5V8O - chains A and B; structure by X-ray diffraction, 3.10 A resolution.

Chain A (and B):
Molecule: Cyclic GMP-AMP synthase
From: Homo sapiens
Notes: EC 2.7.7.86; chain B of this document is another copy of the same molecule, construct and numbering; everything in this record applies to it too
UniProt: Q8N884 (CGAS_HUMAN); numbering as in UniProt (aligned over 161-522)
Sequence (362 residues; numbered 161 to 522; the number before each row is that of its first residue):
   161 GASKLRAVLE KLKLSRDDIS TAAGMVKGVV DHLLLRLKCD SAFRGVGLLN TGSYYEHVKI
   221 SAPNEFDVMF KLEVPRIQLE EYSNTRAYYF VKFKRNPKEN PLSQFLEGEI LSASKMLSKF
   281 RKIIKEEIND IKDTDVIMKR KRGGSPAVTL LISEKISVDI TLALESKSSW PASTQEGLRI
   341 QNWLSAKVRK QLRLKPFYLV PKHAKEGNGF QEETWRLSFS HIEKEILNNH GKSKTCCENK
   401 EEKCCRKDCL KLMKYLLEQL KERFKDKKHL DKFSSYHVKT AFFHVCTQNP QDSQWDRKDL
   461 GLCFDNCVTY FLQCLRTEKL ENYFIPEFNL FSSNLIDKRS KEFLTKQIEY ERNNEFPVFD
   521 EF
Not modelled in the structure: 214-216, 303-306, 366-369 (chain B: 214-218, 364-370, 522)
Ion coordination: Zn2+: His-390, Cys-396, Cys-397, Cys-404
Small-molecule neighbours: 8ZM (5-phenyltetrazolo[1,5-a]pyrimidin-7-ol): Ala-247, Arg-376, Leu-377, Ser-378, Ser-434, Tyr-436, Asn-482, Ile-485, Phe-488, Leu-490
UniProt features mapped onto this chain:
  - region: Lys-384 to Lys-407 (DNA-binding)
  - motif: Leu-169 to Leu-174 (Nuclear export signal), Asp-295 to Ser-305 (Nuclear localization signal), Lys-299 to Arg-302 (KRKR-loop), Lys-427 to His-429 (KKH-loop)
  - binding site (GTP): Thr-211, Asp-319, Arg-376 to Glu-383
  - binding site (ATP): Ser-213, Glu-225 to Asp-227, Ser-380 to Glu-383, Lys-414, Ser-435 to Lys-439
  - binding site (Mg(2+)): Glu-225, Asp-227, Asp-319
  - binding site (2',3'-cGAMP): Asp-227, Asp-319, Lys-362, Arg-376
  - binding site (Zn(2+)): His-390, Cys-396, Cys-397, Cys-404
  - site: Lys-187 (Important for preferential detection of curved long DNA), Leu-195 (Important for preferential detection of curved long DNA), Arg-255 (Arginine-anchor), Asp-319, Ile-320 (Cleavage)
  - modified residue: Asp-191 (PolyADP-ribosyl aspartic acid), Asn-210 (Microbial infection: Deamidated asparagine), Ser-213 (Phosphoserine), Tyr-215 (Phosphotyrosine), Glu-286 (5-glutamyl polyglutamate), Ser-305 (Phosphoserine), Glu-314 (5-glutamyl glutamate), Lys-384 (N6-acetyllysine), Asn-389 (Microbial infection: Deamidated asparagine), Lys-392 (N6-acetyllysine), Lys-394 (N6-acetyllysine), Lys-414 (N6-acetyllysine), Ser-434 (Phosphoserine), Ser-435 (Phosphoserine), Gln-451 (Microbial infection: Deamidated glutamine), Gln-454 (Microbial infection: Deamidated glutamine), Lys-506 (N6-methyllysine)
  - lipidation (S-palmitoyl cysteine): Cys-404, Cys-405, Cys-474
  - cross-link (Glycyl lysine isopeptide (Lys-Gly)): Lys-173 (interchain with G-Cter in ubiquitin), Lys-231 (interchain with G-Cter in SUMO), Lys-285 (interchain with G-Cter in ubiquitin), Lys-347 (interchain with G-Cter in SUMO), Lys-384 (interchain with G-Cter in SUMO), Lys-394 (interchain with G-Cter in SUMO), Lys-411 (interchain with G-Cter in ubiquitin), Lys-414 (interchain with G-Cter in ubiquitin), Lys-427 (interchain with G-Cter in ubiquitin), Lys-428 (interchain with G-Cter in ubiquitin), Lys-479 (interchain with G-Cter in SUMO)
  - natural variant: Gly-303 (G303E: Found in patients with tumors), Lys-432 (K432T: Found in patients with uterine endometrioid carcinoma)
  - mutagenesis: Leu-169 to Leu-174 (Abolished export from the nucleus to the cytosol in response to DNA stimulation), Lys-171 to Leu-174 (Abolishes DNA-binding but does not affect translocation to the nucleus following treatment with etoposide; when associated with A-407), Lys-171 (K171A: No effect on stimulation of interferon production), Leu-172 (L172A: Impaired type-I interferon production in response to DNA stimulation), Lys-173 (K173A: Strongly reduces enzyme activity and stimulation of interferon production; when associated with A-176. No effect on stimulation of interferon production ...), Leu-174 (L174N: Strongly reduces enzyme activity and stimulation of interferon production), Arg-176 (R176A: Strongly reduces enzyme activity and stimulation of interferon production; when associated with A-173), Lys-187 (K187N: Induces alteration of the DNA-binding surface and leads to increased synthesis of cyclic GMP-AMP (cGAMP); when associated with R-195), Asp-191 (D191A: Abolished poly-ADP-ribosylation by PARP1, stimulating interferon production), Leu-195 (L195R: Induces alteration of the DNA-binding surface and leads to increased synthesis of cyclic GMP-AMP (cGAMP); when associated with N-187), Asn-210 to Tyr-214 (Abolishes DNA-binding but does not affect translocation to the nucleus following treatment with etoposide; when associated with A-384), Asn-210 (N210D: More than 75% inhibition of interferon beta production), 58 further mutagenesis entries in UniProt

Chain A / chain B interface:
Residue-residue contacts - 30 pairs, chain A then chain B:
  Gln-341(A) / Thr-395(B)
  Leu-344(A) / Lys-394(B)
  Ser-345(A) / Lys-394(B)
  Ser-345(A) / Thr-395(B)
  Ser-345(A) / Glu-398(B)
  Ala-346(A) / Glu-398(B)  hydrogen bond (backbone-side chain)
  Lys-347(A) / Asn-388(B)  hydrogen bond (side chain-backbone)
  Lys-347(A) / Asn-389(B)
  Lys-347(A) / Glu-398(B)  hydrogen bond (backbone-side chain)
  Asn-388(A) / Lys-347(B)  hydrogen bond (backbone-side chain)
  Asn-389(A) / Lys-347(B)
  Asn-389(A) / Lys-394(B)  hydrogen bond
  Gly-391(A) / Lys-394(B)  hydrogen bond (backbone-side chain)
  Lys-392(A) / Ser-393(B)
  Lys-392(A) / Lys-394(B)  hydrogen bond (backbone-backbone)
  Lys-392(A) / Thr-395(B)  hydrogen bond
  Ser-393(A) / Lys-392(B)
  Lys-394(A) / Leu-344(B)
  Lys-394(A) / Ser-345(B)
  Lys-394(A) / Asn-389(B)  hydrogen bond
  Lys-394(A) / Gly-391(B)  hydrogen bond (side chain-backbone)
  Lys-394(A) / Lys-392(B)  hydrogen bond (backbone-backbone)
  Lys-394(A) / Lys-394(B)
  Thr-395(A) / Gln-341(B)
  Thr-395(A) / Ser-345(B)
  Thr-395(A) / Lys-392(B)  hydrogen bond
  Glu-398(A) / Gln-341(B)
  Glu-398(A) / Ser-345(B)
  Glu-398(A) / Ala-346(B)  hydrogen bond (side chain-backbone)
  Glu-398(A) / Lys-347(B)  hydrogen bond (side chain-backbone)
Interface residues without a listed pair, chain A (16 interface residues in all): Gln-351, His-390, Glu-402
Interface residues without a listed pair, chain B (17 interface residues in all): Asn-342, Gln-351, His-390, Glu-402

Summary:
16 residues of chain A and 17 residues of chain B are in contact; the contacts include 14 hydrogen bonds.
Polar contacts include Ala-346(A)/Glu-398(B), Lys-347(A)/Asn-388(B) and Lys-347(A)/Glu-398(B). Bound to chain
A: compound 8ZM.
Chain A and chain B are both Cyclic GMP-AMP synthase (Homo sapiens); the structure, Discovery of a high
affinity inhibitor of cGAS, was determined by X-ray diffraction (same publication as 6NAO).
